Entry 7UZX (electron microscopy, 3.49 A resolution); this record covers chains H and F of the 9 polymer chains in the assembly.

# Chain H
Protein: CRISPR system Cms protein Csm4
Source organism: Staphylococcus epidermidis RP62A
UniProt: Q5HK92 (Q5HK92_STAEQ); residues 1-304 here = UniProt positions 1-304
Amino-acid sequence (304 residues; numbered 1 to 304; the number before each row is that of its first residue):
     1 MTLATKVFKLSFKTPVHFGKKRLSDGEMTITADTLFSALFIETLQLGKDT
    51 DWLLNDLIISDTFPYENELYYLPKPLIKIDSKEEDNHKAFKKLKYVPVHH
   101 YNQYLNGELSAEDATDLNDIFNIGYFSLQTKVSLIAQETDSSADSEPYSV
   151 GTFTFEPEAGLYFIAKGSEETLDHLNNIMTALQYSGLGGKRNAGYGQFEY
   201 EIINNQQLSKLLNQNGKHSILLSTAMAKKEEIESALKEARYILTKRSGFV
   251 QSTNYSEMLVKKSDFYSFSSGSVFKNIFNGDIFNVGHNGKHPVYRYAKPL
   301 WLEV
Unresolved in the structure: 1-4, 78-84

# Chain F
Protein: CRISPR system single-strand-specific deoxyribonuclease Cas10/Csm1 (subtype III-A)
Source organism: Staphylococcus epidermidis RP62A
UniProt: Q5HK89 (Q5HK89_STAEQ); residues 1-757 here = UniProt positions 1-757
Amino-acid sequence (757 residues; row label = number of the first residue in the row):
     1 MNKKNILMYGSLLHDIGKIIYRSGDHTFSRGTHSKLGHQFLSQFSEFKDN
    51 EVLDNVAYHHYKELAKANLDNDNTAYITYIADNIASGIDRRDIIEEGDEE
   101 YEKQLFNFDKYTPLYSVFNIVNSEKLKQTNGKFKFSNESNIEYPKTENIQ
   151 YSSGNYTTLMKDMSHDLEHKLSIKEGTFPSLLQWTESLWQYVPSSTNKNQ
   201 LIDISLYDHSRITCAIASCIFDYLNENNIHNYKDELFSKYENTKSFYQKE
   251 AFLLLSMDMSGIQDFIYNISGSKALKSLRSRSFYLELMLEVIVDQLLERL
   301 ELARANLLYTGGGHAYLLVSNTDKVKKKITQFNNELKKWFMSEFTTDLSL
   351 SMAFEKCSGDDLMNTSGNYRTIWRNVSSKLSDIKAHKYSAEDILKLNHFH
   401 SYGDRECKECLRSDIDINDDGLCSICEGIINISNDLRDKSFFVLSETGKL
   451 KMPFNKFISVIDYEEAEMLVQNNNQVRIYSKNKPYIGIGISTNLWMCDYD
   501 YASQNQDMREKGIGSYVDREEGVKRLGVVRADIDNLGATFISGIPEKYNS
   551 ISRTATLSRQLSLFFKYELNHLLENYQITAIYSGGDDLFLIGAWDDIIEA
   601 SIYINDKFKEFTLDKLTLSAGVGMFSGKYPVSKMAFETGRLEEAAKTGEK
   651 NQISLWLQEKVYNWDEFKKNILEEKLLVLQQGFSQTDEHGKAFIYKMLAL
   701 LRNNEAINIARLAYLLARSKMNEDFTSKIFNWAQNDKDKNQLITALEYYI
   751 YQIREAD
Unresolved in the structure: 88-152, 238-243, 271-273, 473-476, 495-533, 577-593, 613-757
Cystine bridges: Cys410-Cys426

# Chain H / chain F interface
Contacting residue pairs (24):
  Arg22(H) - Asn268(F)  hydrogen bond
  Arg22(H) - Glu409(F)
  Arg22(H) - Leu411(F)
  Lys88(H) - Asn535(F)  hydrogen bond
  Lys88(H) - Gly537(F)
  Lys88(H) - Ala538(F)
  Met226(H) - Ile393(F)  hydrophobic
  Ile232(H) - Leu394(F)  hydrophobic
  Leu236(H) - His386(F)
  Arg240(H) - Asp382(F)  salt bridge
  Arg240(H) - Ala385(F)
  Tyr241(H) - Ala385(F)  hydrogen bond (backbone-backbone)
  Tyr241(H) - His386(F)
  Tyr241(H) - Tyr388(F)
  Leu243(H) - Tyr388(F)  hydrophobic
  Leu243(H) - Ile393(F)  hydrophobic
  Met258(H) - Gly403(F)
  Leu259(H) - Gly403(F)
  Asp264(H) - Tyr402(F)  hydrogen bond
  Tyr266(H) - Thr345(F)  hydrogen bond
  Tyr266(H) - Thr346(F)
  Tyr266(H) - Leu396(F)  hydrophobic
  Tyr266(H) - Asn397(F)
  His287(H) - Tyr402(F)
Interface residues without a listed pair, chain H (17 interface residues in all): Glu233, Lys261, Ser263, Phe265
Interface residues without a listed pair, chain F (26 interface residues in all): Tyr267, Ile269, Ser270, Ser381, Ala390, Glu406, Ser413, Asp414

# Overview
Chain H and chain F form an interface of 17 and 26 residues respectively, with 5 hydrogen bonds and 1 salt
bridge. Polar pairs include Arg240(H)-Asp382(F), Arg22(H)-Asn268(F) and Lys88(H)-Asn535(F).
Here chain H is CRISPR system Cms protein Csm4 and chain F is CRISPR system single-strand-specific
deoxyribonuclease Cas10/Csm1 (subtype III-A), both from Staphylococcus epidermidis RP62A. Entry 7UZX
(Staphylococcus epidermidis RP62a CRISPR effector subcomplex with non-self target RNA bound) was determined by
electron microscopy (same publication as 7UZW, 7UZY, 7UZZ, 7V00, 7V01 and 7V02).
